Entry 6YPC (X-ray diffraction, 2.90 A resolution); this record covers chains T and I of the 5 polymer chains in the assembly.

# Chain T
Protein: Inner kinetochore subunit CNN1
Source organism: Saccharomyces cerevisiae (strain ATCC 204508 / S288c)
Reference sequence: P43618 (CENPT_YEAST); residues 1-361 here = UniProt positions 1-361
Sequence (367 residues; each row starts with the number of its first residue):
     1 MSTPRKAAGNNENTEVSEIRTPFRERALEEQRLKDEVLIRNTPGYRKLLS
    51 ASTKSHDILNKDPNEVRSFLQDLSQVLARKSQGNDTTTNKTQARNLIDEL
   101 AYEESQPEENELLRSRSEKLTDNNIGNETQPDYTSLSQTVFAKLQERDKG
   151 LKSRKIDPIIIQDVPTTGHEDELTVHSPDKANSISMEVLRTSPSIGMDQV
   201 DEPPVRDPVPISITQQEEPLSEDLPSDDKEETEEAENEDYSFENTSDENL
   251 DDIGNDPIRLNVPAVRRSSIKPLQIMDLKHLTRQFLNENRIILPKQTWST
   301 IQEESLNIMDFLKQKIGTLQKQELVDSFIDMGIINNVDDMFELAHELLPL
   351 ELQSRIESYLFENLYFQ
Unresolved in the structure: 1-268, 361-367
Differences from the reference sequence: expression tag (362-367)
Swiss-Prot annotation at these positions:
  - region: Asn60 to Asn84 (Interacts with the NDC80 complex subunits SPC24 and SPC25 and with the KNL1 complex)
  - modified residue: Ser2 (Phosphoserine), Thr14 (Phosphothreonine), Ser17 (Phosphoserine), Thr21 (Phosphothreonine), Thr42 (Phosphothreonine), Ser50 (Phosphoserine), Ser52 (Phosphoserine), Thr53 (Phosphothreonine), Ser55 (Phosphoserine), Ser74 (Phosphoserine), Thr86 (Phosphothreonine), Thr88 (Phosphothreonine), Thr91 (Phosphothreonine), Ser115 (Phosphoserine), Thr129 (Phosphothreonine), Thr134 (Phosphothreonine), Ser135 (Phosphoserine), Thr139 (Phosphothreonine), Ser153 (Phosphoserine), Thr174 (Phosphothreonine) and 5 more in UniProt
  - mutagenesis: Ser74 (S74A: Increases interaction with SPC24-SPC25; S74D: Abolishes interaction with SPC24-SPC25)
What the authors report for this chain:
  - mutagenesis - H345R/L350R/S354Y: abolished binding to Cenp-HIK

# Chain I
Protein: Inner kinetochore subunit CTF3
Source organism: Saccharomyces cerevisiae (strain ATCC 204508 / S288c)
Reference sequence: Q12748 (CENPI_YEAST); residues 1-245 here = UniProt positions 1-245
Sequence (251 residues; numbered 1 to 251; the number before each row is that of its first residue):
     1 MSLILDDIILSLTNANERTPPQALKTTLSLLYEKSKQYGLSSPQLQALVR
    51 LLCETSIIDTVTKVYIVENCFLPDGYLTKELLLEIINHLGTPTVFSRYRI
   101 QTPPVLQSALCKWLVHVYFLFPVHSEREHNISSSIWLHLWQFSFLQKWIT
   151 PLVIWQATTPVDVKPWKLSIIKRCAMHPGYRDAPGSATLILQRFQCLVGA
   201 SSQITESIITINCNRKTLKSHRNLKLDAHFLSILKRILSRAHPANENLYF
   251 Q
Unresolved in the structure: 1, 242-251
Differences from the reference sequence: expression tag (246-251)
Swiss-Prot annotation at these positions:
  - modified residue: Ser2 (N-acetylserine)
What the authors report for this chain:
  - mutagenesis - T91Y: unchanged binding to Cenp-TW

# Chain T / chain I interface
Residue-residue contacts - 29 pairs, chain T then chain I:
  His280(T) - Tyr180(I)  hydrogen bond (side chain-backbone)
  Leu281(T) - Pro178(I)
  Arg283(T) - Asn212(I)
  Gln284(T) - Met176(I)
  Asn287(T) - Met176(I)
  His345(T) - Arg173(I)  hydrogen bond (backbone-side chain)
  His345(T) - His177(I)  hydrogen bond (backbone-side chain)
  Glu346(T) - Arg173(I)  salt bridge
  Glu346(T) - His177(I)
  Glu346(T) - Pro178(I)
  Leu347(T) - His177(I)
  Leu347(T) - Pro178(I)
  Leu347(T) - Gly179(I)
  Leu348(T) - His177(I)  hydrogen bond (backbone-side chain)
  Pro349(T) - Ser143(I)
  Pro349(T) - Gly179(I)
  Pro349(T) - Tyr180(I)
  Leu350(T) - Gln141(I)
  Leu350(T) - Phe142(I)  hydrophobic
  Leu350(T) - Tyr180(I)  hydrogen bond (backbone-side chain)
  Glu351(T) - Thr91(I)
  Glu351(T) - Phe142(I)
  Glu351(T) - Ser143(I)  hydrogen bond
  Glu351(T) - Phe144(I)
  Gln353(T) - His177(I)
  Ser354(T) - Thr91(I)
  Ser354(T) - Pro92(I)
  Glu357(T) - Val94(I)
  Ser358(T) - Val94(I)
Other interface residues (no listed pair), chain I (16 interface residues in all): Thr93, Thr210
The authors on this interface:
  - residue pairs: Glu346(T)-Arg173(I) (salt bridge), Leu350(T)-Phe142(I) (hydrophobic contact), Glu351(T)-Ser143(I) (hydrogen bond)
  - interface residues, chain I: Leu89(I), His177(I)

# Overview
Chain T and chain I each contribute 16 residues to their interface, with 6 hydrogen bonds and 1 salt bridge.
Polar contacts include Glu346(T)-Arg173(I), His280(T)-Tyr180(I) and His345(T)-Arg173(I). The authors report a
salt bridge between Glu346(T) and Arg173(I); a hydrophobic contact between Leu350(T) and Phe142(I); a hydrogen
bond between Glu351(T) and Ser143(I). From the paper: H345R/L350R/S354Y of chain T abolish binding to
Cenp-HIK; interface residues Leu89(I) and His177(I).
Here chain T is Inner kinetochore subunit CNN1 and chain I is Inner kinetochore subunit CTF3, both from
Saccharomyces cerevisiae (strain ATCC 204508 / S288c). Entry 6YPC (Crystal structure of the kinetochore
subunits H/I/K/T/W penta-complex from S. cerevisiae at 2.9 angstroms) was determined by X-ray diffraction.
